PDB entry 9FAK | electron microscopy, 2.60 A resolution | chains A and B of the 9 polymer chains in the assembly

== Chain A ==
Name: Gamma-aminobutyric acid receptor subunit alpha-1
Source organism: Homo sapiens
UniProtKB: P14867 (GBRA1_HUMAN); residues 10-422 here correspond to UniProt positions 37-449 (UniProt number = residue number + 27)
Amino-acid sequence (413 residues; row label = number of the first residue in the row):
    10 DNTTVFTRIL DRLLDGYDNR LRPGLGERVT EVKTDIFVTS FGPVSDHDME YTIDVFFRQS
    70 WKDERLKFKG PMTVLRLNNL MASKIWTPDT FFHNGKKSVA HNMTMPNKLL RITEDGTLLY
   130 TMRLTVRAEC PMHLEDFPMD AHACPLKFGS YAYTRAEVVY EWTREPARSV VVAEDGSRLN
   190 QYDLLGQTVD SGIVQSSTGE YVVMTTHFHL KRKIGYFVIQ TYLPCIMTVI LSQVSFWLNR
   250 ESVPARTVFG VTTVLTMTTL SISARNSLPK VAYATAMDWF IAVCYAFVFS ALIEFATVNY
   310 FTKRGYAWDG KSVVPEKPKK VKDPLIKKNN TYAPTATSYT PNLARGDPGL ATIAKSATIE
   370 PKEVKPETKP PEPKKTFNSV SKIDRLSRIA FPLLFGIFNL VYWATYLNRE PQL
Disordered / not traced: 327-383
Swiss-Prot annotation at these positions:
  - binding site (4-aminobutanoate): Arg67, Thr130
  - binding site (3alpha-hydroxy-5alpha-pregnan-11,20-dione): Trp246
  - glycosylation (N-linked (GlcNAc...) asparagine): Asn11, Asn111
Disulfides: Cys139-Cys153
Glycans and other covalent adducts: glycan linked to Asn111
Ligand contacts:
  - gamma-amino-butanoic acid (ABU): Phe65, Arg67, Leu118, Thr130
  - phosphatidylglycerol (PGW; (1R)-2-{[(S)-{[(2S)-2,3-dihydroxypropyl]oxy}(hydroxy)phosphoryl]oxy}-1-[(hexadecanoyloxy)methyl]ethyl (9Z)-octadec-9-enoate): Arg221, Lys222, Ile223, Gly224, Val227, Ile228, Leu232, Pro233, Ile235, Met236, Ile239, Pro401, Phe404, Gly405, Asn408, Trp412
  - PIO ([(2R)-2-octanoyloxy-3-[oxidanyl-[(1R,2R,3S,4R,5R,6S)-2,3,6-tris(oxidanyl)-4,5-diphosphonooxy-cyclohexyl]oxy-phosphoryl]oxy-propyl] octanoate): Arg249, Glu303, Thr306, Phe310, Lys312, Arg313, Lys326, Asn387, Ser388, Ser390, Lys391, Ile392, Leu395, Ser396
  - 1,2-dilauroyl-sn-glycero-3-phosphate (PX2), molecule 1: Ile239, Gln242, Val243, Trp246, Arg394, Arg397, Ile398, Pro401, Leu402, Gly405
  - 1,2-dilauroyl-sn-glycero-3-phosphate (PX2), molecule 2: Trp288, Val292, Phe296, Leu403, Ile406, Phe407, Val410, Tyr411, Thr414, Tyr415, Arg418

== Chain B ==
Name: Gamma-aminobutyric acid receptor subunit beta-3
Source organism: Homo sapiens
UniProtKB: P28472 (GBRB3_HUMAN); residues 7-447 here correspond to UniProt positions 32-472 (UniProt number = residue number + 25)
Amino-acid sequence (441 residues; each row starts with the number of its first residue):
     7 GNMSFVKETV DKLLKGYDIR LRPDFGGPPV CVGMNIDIAS IDMVSEVNMD YTLTMYFQQY
    67 WRDKRLAYSG IPLNLTLDNR VADQLWVPDT YFLNDKKSFV HGVTVKNRMI RLHPDGTVLY
   127 GLRITTTAAC MMDLRRYPLD EQNCTLEIES YGYTTDDIEF YWRGGDKAVT GVERIELPQF
   187 SIVEHRLVSR NVVFATGAYP RLSLSFRLKR NIGYFILQTY MPSILITILS WVSFWINYDA
   247 SAARVALGIT TVLTMTTINT HLRETLPKIP YVKAIDMYLM GCFVFVFLAL LEYAFVNYIF
   307 FGRGPQRQKK LAEKTAKAKN DRSKSESNRV DAHGNILLTS LEVHNEMNEV SGGIGDTRNS
   367 AISFDNSGIQ YRKQSMPREG HGRFLGDRSL PHKKTHLRRR SSQLKIKIPD LTDVNAIDRW
   427 SRIVFPFTFS LFNLVYWLYY V
Disordered / not traced: 7, 318-412
Swiss-Prot annotation at these positions:
  - binding site (benzamidine): Asp95 to Tyr97, Glu155 to Tyr157, Phe200
  - binding site (4-aminobutanoate): Tyr97, Glu155, Tyr157, Thr202
  - binding site (histamine): Tyr97, Ser156, Tyr157, Thr202
  - glycosylation (N-linked (GlcNAc...) asparagine): Asn8, Asn80, Asn149
Disulfides: Cys136-Cys150
Glycans and other covalent adducts: glycan linked to Asn149
Ligand contacts:
  - gamma-amino-butanoic acid (ABU): Tyr97, Glu155, Ser156, Tyr157, Phe200, Thr202, Tyr205
  - phosphatidylglycerol (PGW; (1R)-2-{[(S)-{[(2S)-2,3-dihydroxypropyl]oxy}(hydroxy)phosphoryl]oxy}-1-[(hexadecanoyloxy)methyl]ethyl (9Z)-octadec-9-enoate), molecule 1: Asn217, Ile218, Gly219, Ile222, Leu223, Met227, Pro228, Leu231
  - phosphatidylglycerol (PGW), molecule 2: Thr262, Asn265, Pro276, Val278, Met286, Phe289, Val290
  - 1,2-dilauroyl-sn-glycero-3-phosphate (PX2): Leu297, Phe301, Tyr304
  - hexadecane (R16), molecule 1: Ile218, Ile222, Ile230, Trp237, Phe435, Ser436, Asn439, Trp443, Val447
  - hexadecane (R16), molecule 2: Tyr277, Val278, Met283, Met286, Gly287, Phe291

== Interface between chain A and chain B ==
Residue-residue contacts (111):
  Thr12(A) with Leu27(B)
  Phe15(A) with Leu27(B), hydrophobic; Phe31(B), hydrophobic
  Thr16(A) with Asp24(B), hydrogen bond; Leu27(B)
  Leu19(A) with Arg26(B); Leu27(B), hydrophobic
  Asp20(A) with Arg26(B), salt bridge
  Leu23(A) with Arg26(B)
  Phe46(A) with Phe200(B), hydrophobic
  Phe65(A) with Tyr97(B); Leu99(B), hydrophobic; Tyr157(B); Phe200(B), hydrophobic
  Arg67(A) with Ala201(B); Thr202(B)
  Met81(A) with Phe31(B), hydrophobic
  Leu84(A) with Phe31(B), hydrophobic
  Arg85(A) with Phe31(B); Tyr159(B); Asp163(B), salt bridge
  Asn87(A) with Ile25(B); Arg26(B)
  Leu89(A) with Ile25(B), hydrophobic
  Met90(A) with Arg26(B)
  His110(A) with Asp101(B); Lys102(B)
  Met112(A) with Thr96(B); Tyr97(B); Phe98(B), hydrophobic; Ser104(B); Phe105(B); Val106(B); Ile130(B), hydrophobic
  Thr113(A) with Pro94(B); Thr96(B), hydrogen bond (backbone-backbone)
  Met114(A) with Val93(B), hydrophobic; Pro94(B); Thr96(B)
  Asn116(A) with Tyr97(B); Tyr157(B)
  Lys117(A) with Tyr157(B)
  Leu118(A) with Tyr157(B); Gly158(B); Tyr205(B)
  Arg120(A) with Gly158(B), hydrogen bond (side chain-backbone); Thr160(B); Thr202(B), hydrogen bond (side chain-backbone); Tyr205(B), hydrogen bond
  Thr130(A) with Tyr157(B)
  Met131(A) with Tyr157(B), hydrogen bond (backbone-side chain)
  Arg132(A) with Tyr97(B); Phe98(B), hydrogen bond (side chain-backbone); Leu99(B), hydrogen bond (side chain-backbone); Asp101(B); Tyr157(B), hydrogen bond (backbone-side chain)
  Arg187(A) with Lys102(B); Ala135(B); Met137(B)
  Asn189(A) with Met55(B); Met137(B); Lys274(B); Pro276(B)
  Gln190(A) with Lys274(B)
  Lys222(A) with Pro276(B)
  Gly224(A) with Pro276(B)
  Tyr225(A) with Arg269(B); Lys274(B); Ile275(B); Pro276(B)
  Ile228(A) with Arg269(B); Val278(B), hydrophobic; Met286(B), hydrophobic
  Gln229(A) with Thr266(B); Arg269(B), hydrogen bond; Glu270(B), hydrogen bond
  Met236(A) with Phe289(B), hydrophobic
  Ile239(A) with Phe293(B), hydrophobic
  Leu240(A) with Ile255(B), hydrophobic; Phe293(B), hydrophobic; Leu296(B), hydrophobic
  Val243(A) with Leu297(B), hydrophobic; Ala300(B), hydrophobic
  Trp246(A) with Tyr304(B)
  Leu247(A) with Val251(B), hydrophobic; Ala300(B), hydrophobic; Asn303(B)
  Asn248(A) with Asn303(B), hydrogen bond; Phe307(B)
  Ser251(A) with Ser247(B), hydrogen bond
  Ala254(A) with Ser247(B); Val251(B)
  Phe258(A) with Val251(B), hydrophobic; Ile255(B), hydrophobic
  Thr261(A) with Ile255(B)
  Thr265(A) with Leu259(B)
  Ser276(A) with Lys274(B)
  Ala316(A) with Phe307(B), hydrophobic
  Trp317(A) with Phe307(B); Gly310(B); Pro311(B); Gln314(B)
  Gly319(A) with Phe306(B); Gln314(B), hydrogen bond (backbone-side chain)
  Lys320(A) with Gln314(B)
  Ser321(A) with Gln314(B)
  Val322(A) with Gln314(B)
  Val323(A) with Pro311(B), hydrophobic; Lys315(B)
  Glu325(A) with Lys315(B)
  Arg397(A) with Tyr304(B)
Other interface residues (no listed pair), chain A (64 interface residues in all): Thr48, Leu86, Leu128, Ser186, Phe226, Pro253, Val257, Val389
Other interface residues (no listed pair), chain B (64 interface residues in all): Gly32, Phe63, Asp95, Asn100, Leu128, Asp162, Ala248, Val258, Pro273, Tyr277

== Summary ==
The chain A/chain B interface involves 64 residues from each chain, with 14 hydrogen bonds and 2 salt bridges.
Polar pairs include Asp20(A)-Arg26(B), Arg85(A)-Asp163(B) and Thr16(A)-Asp24(B). One phosphatidylglycerol
molecule, one 1,2-dilauroyl-sn-glycero-3-phosphate molecule and one gamma-amino-butanoic acid molecule are
bound between chain A and chain B.
Chain A is Gamma-aminobutyric acid receptor subunit alpha-1 and chain B is Gamma-aminobutyric acid receptor
subunit beta-3, both from Homo sapiens; the structure, CryoEM structure of human full-length alpha1beta3gamma2
GABA(A) receptor in complex with GARLH4, the TMD of Neuroligin2 ..., was determined by electron microscopy.
